Entry 8BW6 (X-ray diffraction, 1.95 A resolution); this record covers chain A.

# Chain A
Molecule: Titin
From: Homo sapiens
Notes: EC 2.7.11.1
Reference sequence: Q8WZ42 (TITIN_HUMAN); residues 5-99 here correspond to UniProt positions 14415-14509 (UniProt number = residue number + 14410)
Chain sequence (99 residues; numbered 1 to 99; the number before each row is that of its first residue):
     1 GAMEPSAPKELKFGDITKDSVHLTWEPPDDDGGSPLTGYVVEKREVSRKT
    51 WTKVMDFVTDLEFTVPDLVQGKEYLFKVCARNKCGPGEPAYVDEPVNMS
Sequence notes: expression tag (1-4)
Disulfide bonds: C84 forms a disulfide with the same residue of a neighbouring copy of this chain
Ion coordination: Ca2+: D60, E62

# Overview
The Ca2+ site is built by D60 and E62.
Chain A is Titin (Homo sapiens); the structure, Titin FnIII-domain I110 (I/A6) from the MIR region, was
determined by X-ray diffraction, deposited together with 8BVO and 8BXR.
